Entry 4YDL (X-ray diffraction, 1.80 A resolution); this record covers chains G and H of the 3 polymer chains in the assembly.

Chain G:
Molecule: Envelope glycoprotein gp160
From: Human immunodeficiency virus 1
UniProtKB: Q0ED31 (Q0ED31_9HIV1); the construct has insertions or renumbered stretches relative to UniProt, so the offset changes along the chain: 44-123 = UniProt 43-122; 199-301 = UniProt 201-303; 324-355 = UniProt 325-356; 357-397 = UniProt 357-397; 1 more segments
Sequence (353 residues; each row starts with the number of its first residue; note: 96 numbers in that range are skipped by the numbering (no residue carries them; nothing is unmodelled there)):
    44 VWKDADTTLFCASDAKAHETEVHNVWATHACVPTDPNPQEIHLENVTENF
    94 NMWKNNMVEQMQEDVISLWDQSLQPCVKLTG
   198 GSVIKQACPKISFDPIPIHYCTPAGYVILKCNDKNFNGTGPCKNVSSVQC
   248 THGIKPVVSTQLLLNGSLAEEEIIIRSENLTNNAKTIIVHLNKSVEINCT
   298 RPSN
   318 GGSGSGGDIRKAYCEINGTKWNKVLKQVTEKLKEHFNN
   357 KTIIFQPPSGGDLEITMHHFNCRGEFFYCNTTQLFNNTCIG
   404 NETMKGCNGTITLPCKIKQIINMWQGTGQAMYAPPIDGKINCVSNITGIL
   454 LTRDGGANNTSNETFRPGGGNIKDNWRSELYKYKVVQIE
Unresolved in the structure: 318-323, 404-406
Sequence notes: linker (124, 198, 318-323)
Cystine bridges: Cys54-Cys74, Cys119-Cys205, Cys218-Cys247, Cys228-Cys239, Cys296-Cys331, Cys378-Cys445, Cys385-Cys418, Cys395-Cys410
Covalent attachments: N-acetylglucosamine (NAG) linked to Asn234, Asn241, Asn262, Asn276, Asn289, Asn295, Asn334, Asn386, Asn392, Asn448

Chain H:
Molecule: Heavy chain of antibody C38-VRC18.02
From: Homo sapiens
Notes: antibody fragment or engineered binder
Sequence (226 residues; numbered 1 to 218 plus 8 insertion-coded residues; the number before each row is that of its first residue; a row labelled like 82A-82E holds insertion residues (82A, then the next letters in order)):
     1 EVRLVQSGNQVRKPGASVRISCEASGYKFIDHFIHWVRQVPGHGLEWLGW
    51 IN
   52A P
    53 RGGGVNYSRSFQGKLSMTMTRDNFEETAYL
82A-82E DLSKL
    83 NPGDTAVYFCARGFAGYE
100A-100B WS
   101 FIWGQGTLVIVSSASTKGPSVFPLAPSSKSTSGGTAALGCLVKDYFPEPV
   151 TVSWNSGALTSGVHTFPAVLQSSGLYSLSSVVTVPSSSLGTQTYICNVNH
   201 KPSNTKVDKKVEPKSCDK
Unresolved in the structure: 217-218
Modified / non-standard residues: Glu1 (pyroglutamic acid; PCA)
Cystine bridges: Cys22-Cys92, Cys140-Cys196

How chain G and chain H interact:
Pairs across the interface (41; chain G residue first):
  Gly124(G) - Phe76(H)
  Asn279(G) - Glu100(H)  hydrogen bond
  Asn279(G) - Trp100A(H)  hydrogen bond
  Asn280(G) - Trp47(H)
  Asn280(G) - Trp50(H)  hydrogen bond
  Asn280(G) - Asn58(H)
  Asn280(G) - Trp100A(H)
  Ala281(G) - Trp50(H)
  Ala281(G) - Trp100A(H)
  Lys282(G) - Glu100(H)  salt bridge
  Ser365(G) - Val57(H)
  Ser365(G) - Tyr59(H)
  Gly366(G) - Gly56(H)
  Gly366(G) - Val57(H)
  Gly367(G) - Gly54(H)
  Gly367(G) - Gly55(H)
  Asp368(G) - Gly54(H)  hydrogen bond (backbone-backbone)
  Asp368(G) - Arg73(H)  salt bridge
  Ile371(G) - Gly54(H)
  Gln428(G) - Arg53(H)
  Gly429(G) - Arg53(H)
  Thr430(G) - Ile30(H)
  Thr455(G) - Asn58(H)
  Arg456(G) - Asn58(H)  hydrogen bond (backbone-side chain)
  Asp457(G) - Asn58(H)
  Asp457(G) - Arg61(H)
  Asp457(G) - Gln64(H)  hydrogen bond
  Gly458(G) - Trp47(H)
  Gly458(G) - Asn58(H)  hydrogen bond (backbone-side chain)
  Gly458(G) - Tyr59(H)
  Gly458(G) - Ser60(H)
  Gly458(G) - Arg61(H)  hydrogen bond (backbone-backbone)
  Gly459(G) - Trp47(H)
  Gly459(G) - Ser60(H)
  Ala460(G) - Ser62(H)  hydrogen bond (backbone-side chain)
  Asn461(G) - Arg61(H)
  Asn465(G) - Arg61(H)  hydrogen bond
  Glu466(G) - Arg61(H)
  Thr467(G) - Arg61(H)
  Arg469(G) - Gln64(H)
  Gly473(G) - Asn52(H)  hydrogen bond (backbone-side chain)
Other interface residues (no listed pair), chain G (28 interface residues in all): Gly198, Trp427, Asn474
Other interface residues (no listed pair), chain H (21 interface residues in all): Phe33, Asn75

Summary:
28 residues of chain G face 21 of chain H across their interface, with 11 hydrogen bonds and 2 salt bridges.
Polar contacts include Lys282(G)-Glu100(H), Asp368(G)-Arg73(H) and Asn279(G)-Trp100A(H). Covalently linked
N-acetylglucosamine: at Asn234(G), Asn241(G), Asn262(G), Asn276(G), Asn289(G) and Asn295(G) and 4 more.
Here chain G is Envelope glycoprotein gp160 (Human immunodeficiency virus 1) and chain H is Heavy chain of
antibody C38-VRC18.02 (Homo sapiens). Entry 4YDL (Crystal structure of broadly and potently neutralizing
antibody C38-VRC18.02 in complex with HIV-1 clade AE strain ...) was determined by X-ray diffraction,
deposited together with 4YDI, 4YDJ, 4YDK and 4YE4.
